Entry 8DYX (electron microscopy, 3.00 A resolution); this record covers chains I and Y of the 23 polymer chains in the assembly.

[Chain I]
Name: Circumsporozoite protein
Organism: Plasmodium falciparum
Amino-acid sequence (278 residues; each row starts with the number of its first residue):
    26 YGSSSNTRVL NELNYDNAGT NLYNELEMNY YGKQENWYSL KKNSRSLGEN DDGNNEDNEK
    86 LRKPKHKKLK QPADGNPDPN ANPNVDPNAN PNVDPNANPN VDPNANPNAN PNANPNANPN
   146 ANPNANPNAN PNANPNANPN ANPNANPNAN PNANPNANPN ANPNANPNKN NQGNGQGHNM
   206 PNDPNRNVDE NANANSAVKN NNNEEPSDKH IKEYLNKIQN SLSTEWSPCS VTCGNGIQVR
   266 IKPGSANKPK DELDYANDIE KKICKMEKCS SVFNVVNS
Disordered / not traced: 26-102, 193-303

[Chain Y]
Name: 311 heavy chain
Organism: Homo sapiens
Amino-acid sequence (225 residues; numbered 1 to 217 plus 8 insertion-coded residues; the number before each row is that of its first residue; a row labelled like 82A-82C holds insertion residues (82A, then the next letters in order)):
     1 QVQLVESGGG VVPPGRSLRL SCATSGFTFS NYGMHWVRQA PGKGLEWVAI IW
   52A Y
    53 DGSRNFYAAS VEGRFTISRD NSKNTLYLQM
82A-82C NSL
    83 RVEDTAVYYC ARAAYYDT
100A-100D SGYG
   101 DYWGQGTLVT VSSASTKGPS VFPLAPSSKS TSGGTAALGC LVKDYFPEPV TVSWNSGALT
   161 SGVHTFPAVL QSSGLYSLSS VVTVPSSSLG TQTYICNVNH KPSNTKVDKK VEPKSCD
Disordered / not traced: 114-217
Cystine bridges: Cys-22/Cys-92

[Interface between chain I and chain Y]
Pairs across the interface (20):
  Asn-183(I) / Arg-56(Y)  hydrogen bond
  Asn-183(I) / Phe-58(Y)
  Asn-185(I) / Tyr-97(Y)  hydrogen bond
  Asn-185(I) / Thr-100(Y)
  Asn-185(I) / Ser-100A(Y)
  Ala-186(I) / Trp-52(Y)  hydrophobic
  Ala-186(I) / Tyr-97(Y)
  Asn-187(I) / Trp-52(Y)
  Asn-187(I) / Tyr-97(Y)
  Pro-188(I) / Gly-33(Y)  hydrogen bond (backbone-backbone)
  Pro-188(I) / Ile-50(Y)  hydrophobic
  Pro-188(I) / Trp-52(Y)
  Pro-188(I) / Tyr-52A(Y)
  Pro-188(I) / Ala-95(Y)  hydrophobic
  Asn-189(I) / Asn-31(Y)
  Asn-189(I) / Tyr-32(Y)
  Asn-189(I) / Gly-33(Y)  hydrogen bond (side chain-backbone)
  Asn-189(I) / Tyr-52A(Y)
  Asn-189(I) / Ala-95(Y)  hydrogen bond (side chain-backbone)
  Ala-190(I) / Asn-31(Y)
Other interface residues (no listed pair), chain Y (14 interface residues in all): Ala-96, Gly-100B

[Summary]
7 residues of chain I and 14 residues of chain Y are in contact; the contacts include 5 hydrogen bonds. Polar
pairs include Asn-183(I)/Arg-56(Y), Asn-185(I)/Tyr-97(Y) and Asn-189(I)/Gly-33(Y).
Chain I is Circumsporozoite protein (Plasmodium falciparum) and chain Y is 311 heavy chain (Homo sapiens); the
structure, Cryo-EM structure of 311 Fab in complex with recombinant shortened Plasmodium falciparum
circumsporozoite protein (rsCSP), was determined by electron microscopy, deposited together with 8DYW, 8DYY,
8DZ4 and 8EKF.
